PDB entry 1CF4 | solution NMR | chains A and B

# Chain A
Protein: Protein (CDC42 homolog)
Source organism: Homo sapiens
Notes: engineered mutation(s): Q61L
UniProtKB: P60953 (CDC42_HUMAN); aligned to UniProt positions 1-184 over residues 1-184 (the alignment contains insertions or deletions, so no single offset holds)
Amino-acid sequence (184 residues; each row starts with the number of its first residue):
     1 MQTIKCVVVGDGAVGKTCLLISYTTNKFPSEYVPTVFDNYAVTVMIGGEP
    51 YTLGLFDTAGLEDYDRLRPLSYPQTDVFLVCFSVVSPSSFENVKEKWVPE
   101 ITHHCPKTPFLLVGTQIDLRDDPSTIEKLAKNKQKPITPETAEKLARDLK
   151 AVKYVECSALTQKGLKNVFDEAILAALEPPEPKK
Differences from the reference sequence: conflict L61 (Gln in P60953)
UniProt features mapped onto this chain:
  - motif: Y32 to Y40 (Effector region)
  - binding site (GTP): G10 to T17, T115 to D118
  - modified residue: Y32 (Microbial infection: O-AMP-tyrosine), T35 (Microbial infection: O-AMP-threonine), Y64 (Phosphotyrosine)
  - glycosylation: Y32 (Microbial infection: O-linked (GlcNAc) tyrosine), T35 (Microbial infection: O-alpha-linked (GlcNAc) threonine)
Metal / ion sites: Mg2+: T17, T35 (together with GMP-PNP)
Small-molecule neighbours: GMP-PNP (GNP; phosphoaminophosphonic acid-guanylate ester): G12, A13, V14, K16, T17, C18, I21, N26, F28, E31, Y32, V33, T35, V80, C81, F82, S83, V84, V113, G114, T115, Q116, I117, A159

# Chain B
Protein: Protein (ACTIVATED p21cdc42hs kinase)
Source organism: Homo sapiens
Notes: fragment: gtpase-binding domain
UniProtKB: Q07912 (ACK1_HUMAN); residues 502-545 here correspond to UniProt positions 446-489 (UniProt number = residue number - 56)
Amino-acid sequence (44 residues; row label = number of the first residue in the row):
   502 GSGLSAQDISQPLQNSFIHTGHGDSDPRHCWGFPDRIDELYLGN
Differences from the reference sequence: conflict G502 (Val in Q07912), S503 (Ala in Q07912)

# How chain A and chain B interact
Contacting residue pairs (95):
  M1(A) - Q508(B)
  M1(A) - I510(B)
  V7(A) - E540(B)
  V8(A) - E540(B)
  G10(A) - I538(B)
  G10(A) - D539(B)
  D11(A) - D536(B)
  D11(A) - R537(B)
  G12(A) - R537(B)
  A13(A) - R537(B)
  K16(A) - I538(B)
  K16(A) - E540(B)
  K16(A) - L543(B)
  I21(A) - F518(B)
  Y23(A) - Q515(B)
  S30(A) - C531(B)
  S30(A) - W532(B)
  E31(A) - P528(B)
  Y32(A) - W532(B)
  Y32(A) - G544(B)
  Y32(A) - N545(B)
  V33(A) - S526(B)
  V33(A) - D527(B)
  V33(A) - R529(B)
  V33(A) - N545(B)
  P34(A) - D525(B)
  P34(A) - S526(B)
  T35(A) - L543(B)
  V36(A) - G524(B)
  F37(A) - H520(B)
  F37(A) - G522(B)
  F37(A) - H523(B)
  F37(A) - G524(B)
  F37(A) - D525(B)
  D38(A) - T521(B)
  N39(A) - T521(B)
  Y40(A) - F518(B)
  Y40(A) - H520(B)
  Y40(A) - T521(B)
  Y40(A) - G522(B)
  A41(A) - I519(B)
  A41(A) - T521(B)
  V42(A) - S517(B)
  V42(A) - F518(B)
  V42(A) - I519(B)
  T43(A) - N516(B)
  T43(A) - I519(B)
  V44(A) - L514(B)
  V44(A) - Q515(B)
  V44(A) - N516(B)
  V44(A) - S517(B)
  M45(A) - L514(B)
  I46(A) - I510(B)
  I46(A) - S511(B)
  I46(A) - Q512(B)
  I46(A) - P513(B)
  I46(A) - L514(B)
  G47(A) - I510(B)
  G47(A) - S511(B)
  G48(A) - I510(B)
  D57(A) - E540(B)
  D57(A) - L543(B)
  T58(A) - E540(B)
  T58(A) - L541(B)
  T58(A) - L543(B)
  A59(A) - E540(B)
  A59(A) - L541(B)
  A59(A) - Y542(B)
  A59(A) - L543(B)
  G60(A) - L541(B)
  G60(A) - Y542(B)
  L61(A) - S526(B)
  L61(A) - N545(B)
  E62(A) - S526(B)
  D63(A) - H523(B)
  D63(A) - G524(B)
  L67(A) - L541(B)
  R68(A) - L541(B)
  L70(A) - D539(B)
  L70(A) - E540(B)
  L70(A) - L541(B)
  Q116(A) - R537(B)
  R120(A) - P535(B)
  K166(A) - Q512(B)
  D170(A) - S503(B)
  D170(A) - L505(B)
  D170(A) - Q512(B)
  I173(A) - Q512(B)
  L174(A) - L505(B)
  L174(A) - A507(B)
  L177(A) - I510(B)
  E178(A) - A507(B)
  E178(A) - Q508(B)
  P179(A) - S506(B)
  E181(A) - S506(B)
Other interface residues (no listed pair), chain A (56 interface residues in all): V9, L20, F28, L53, F56, F169, P180

# Overview
56 residues of chain A face 38 of chain B across their interface. Ligands of chain A: GMP-PNP. T17(A) and
T35(A) form the Mg2+ site. Curated annotation (UniProt) lists 12 GTP-binding residues on chain A.
Chain A is Protein (CDC42 homolog) and chain B is Protein (ACTIVATED p21cdc42hs kinase), both from Homo
sapiens; the structure, CDC42/ack gtpase-binding domain complex, was determined by solution NMR.
